PDB entry 6HKT | X-ray diffraction, 9.70 A resolution (very low resolution: no residue pairs are listed; an interface is given only as per-side residue counts) | chains I and K of the 50 polymer chains in the assembly

[Chain I]
Molecule: 1122-nt DNA strand
Sequence (1122 nucleotides; numbered 1 to 1122; the number before each row is that of its first residue):
     1 ATCACCCTAT ACGCGGCCGC CCTGGAGAAT CCCGGTGCCG AGGCCGCTCA ATTGGTCGTA
    61 GACAGCTCTA GCACCGCTTA AACGCACGTA CGCGCTGTCC CCCGCGTTTT AACCGCCAAG
   121 GGGATTACTC CCTAGTCTCC AGGCACGTGT CAGATATATA CATCCTGTGC ATGTATTGAA
   181 CAGCCCCGAG ACCCTATACG CGGCCGCCCT GGAGAATCCC GGTGCCGAGG CCGCTCAATT
   241 GGTCGTAGAC AGCTCTAGCA CCGCTTAAAC GCACGTACGC GCTGTCCCCC GCGTTTTAAC
   301 CGCCAAGGGG ATTACTCCCT AGTCTCCAGG CACGTGTCAG ATATATACAT CCTGTGCATG
   361 TATTGAACAG CCCCGAGACC CTATACGCGG CCGCCCTGGA GAATCCCGGT GCCGAGGCCG
   421 CTCAATTGGT CGTAGACAGC TCTAGCACCG CTTAAACGCA CGTACGCGCT GTCCCCCGCG
   481 TTTTAACCGC CAAGGGGATT ACTCCCTAGT CTCCAGGCAC GTGTCAGATA TATACATCCT
   541 GTGCATGTAT TGAACAGCCC CGAGACCCTA TACGCGGCCG CCCTGGAGAA TCCCGGTGCC
   601 GAGGCCGCTC AATTGGTCGT AGACAGCTCT AGCACCGCTT AAACGCACGT ACGCGCTGTC
   661 CCCCGCGTTT TAACCGCCAA GGGGATTACT CCCTAGTCTC CAGGCACGTG TCAGATATAT
   721 ACATCCTGTG CATGTATTGA ACAGCCCCGA GACCCTATAC GCGGCCGCCC TGGAGAATCC
   781 CGGTGCCGAG GCCGCTCAAT TGGTCGTAGA CAGCTCTAGC ACCGCTTAAA CGCACGTACG
   841 CGCTGTCCCC CGCGTTTTAA CCGCCAAGGG GATTACTCCC TAGTCTCCAG GCACGTGTCA
   901 GATATATACA TCCTGTGCAT GTATTGAACA GCCCCGAGAC CCTATACGCG GCCGCCCTGG
   961 AGAATCCCGG TGCCGAGGCC GCTCAATTGG TCGTAGACAG CTCTAGCACC GCTTAAACGC
  1021 ACGTACGCGC TGTCCCCCGC GTTTTAACCG CCAAGGGGAT TACTCCCTAG TCTCCAGGCA
  1081 CGTGTCAGAT ATATACATCC TGTGCATGTA TTGAACAGCG AT

[Chain K]
Protein: Histone H3.1
Source organism: Homo sapiens
UniProtKB: P68431 (H31_HUMAN); residues 0-135 here correspond to UniProt positions 1-136 (UniProt number = residue number + 1)
Amino-acid sequence (139 residues; each row starts with the number of its first residue; numbers below 1 keep their minus sign (Gly-3 is residue -3)):
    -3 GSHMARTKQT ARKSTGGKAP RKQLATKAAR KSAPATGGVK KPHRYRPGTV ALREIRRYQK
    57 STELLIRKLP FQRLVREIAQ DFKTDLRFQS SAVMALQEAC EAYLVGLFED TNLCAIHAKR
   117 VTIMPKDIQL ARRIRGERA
Unresolved in the structure: -3 to 37, 135
Construct notes: expression tag (-3 to -1)
UniProt features mapped onto this chain:
  - modified residue: Arg2 (Asymmetric dimethylarginine), Thr3 (Phosphothreonine), Lys4 (Allysine), Gln5 (5-glutamyl dopamine), Thr6 (Phosphothreonine), Arg8 (Citrulline), Lys9 (N6,N6,N6-trimethyllysine), Ser10 (ADP-ribosylserine), Thr11 (Phosphothreonine), Lys14 (N6-(2-hydroxyisobutyryl)lysine), Arg17 (Asymmetric dimethylarginine), Lys18 (N6-(2-hydroxyisobutyryl)lysine), Lys23 (N6-(2-hydroxyisobutyryl)lysine), Arg26 (Citrulline), Lys27 (N6,N6,N6-trimethyllysine), Ser28 (ADP-ribosylserine), Lys36 (N6,N6,N6-trimethyllysine), Lys37 (N6-methyllysine), Tyr41 (Phosphotyrosine), Lys56 (N6,N6,N6-trimethyllysine) and 8 more in UniProt
  - lipidation: Lys18 (N6-decanoyllysine)

[Interface between chain I and chain K]
At this resolution (10 A) residue pairs are not listed: 12 residues of chain I and 18 of chain K lie at the interface.

[Summary]
The interface between chain I and chain K involves 12 residues on one side and 18 on the other.
Here chain I is a 1122-nt DNA strand and chain K is Histone H3.1 (Homo sapiens). Entry 6HKT (Structure of an
H1-bound 6-nucleosome array) was determined by X-ray diffraction.
